Entry 4BXF (X-ray diffraction, 2.05 A resolution); this record covers chains A and C of the 4 polymer chains in the assembly.

Chain A:
Protein: Bifunctional lysine-specific demethylase and histidyl-hydroxylase mina
Source organism: Homo sapiens
Notes: EC 1.14.11.-; fragment: catalytic domain, residues 26-465
UniProt: Q8IUF8 (MINA_HUMAN); residues 26-465 here = UniProt positions 26-465
Amino-acid sequence (442 residues; each row starts with the number of its first residue):
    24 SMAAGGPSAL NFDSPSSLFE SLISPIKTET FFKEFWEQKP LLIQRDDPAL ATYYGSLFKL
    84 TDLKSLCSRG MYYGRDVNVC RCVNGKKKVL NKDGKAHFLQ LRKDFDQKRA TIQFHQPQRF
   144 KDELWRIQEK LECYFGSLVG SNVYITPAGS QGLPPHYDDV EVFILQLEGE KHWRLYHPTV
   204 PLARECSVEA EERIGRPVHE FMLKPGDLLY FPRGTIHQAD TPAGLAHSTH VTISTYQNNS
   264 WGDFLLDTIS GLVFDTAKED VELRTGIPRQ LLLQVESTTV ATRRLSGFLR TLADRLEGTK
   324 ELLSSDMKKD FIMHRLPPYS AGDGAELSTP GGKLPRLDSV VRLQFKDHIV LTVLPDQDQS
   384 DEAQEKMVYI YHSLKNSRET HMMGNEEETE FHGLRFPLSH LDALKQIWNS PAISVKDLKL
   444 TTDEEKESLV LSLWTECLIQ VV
Not modelled in the structure: 24-29, 379-385, 409-412
Sequence notes: expression tag (24-25); engineered mutation C209 (Tyr in Q8IUF8)
Bound ions: Mn2+: H179, D181, H240 (together with 2-oxoglutaric acid)
Ligand contacts: 2-oxoglutaric acid (AKG): Y167, G175, L176, H179, D181, I187, K194, W196, H240, A242, H253, T255
Reported in the primary citation:
  - binding site for 2-oxoglutaric acid: K194, H253, T255
  - mutagenesis - Y209C (4-fold): increased catalytic activity with 60S ribosomal protein L27A (chain C)
  - mutagenesis - D333A: abolished catalytic activity on native rpL27a
  - conformationally variable residues (side-chain flip): D333
  - mutagenesis - M405A: decreased catalytic activity with 60S ribosomal protein L27A (chain C)
  - mutagenesis - R313E: decreased catalytic activity
  - self-association interface (contacts with another copy of this molecule); pairs are residue here / residue on that copy: W264-I290 (hydrophobic contact), W264-P291 (hydrophobic contact), W264-R307 (cation-pi contact), L308-F267 (hydrophobic contact), L308-L268 (hydrophobic contact), L308-T271 (hydrophobic contact), L312-I272, R313-E320 (salt bridge), R313-D317 (salt bridge), E324-S300, K331-Q297, L308, L312
  - contacts within the chain: W264-F267 (hydrophobic contact), W264-L268 (hydrophobic contact)

Chain C:
Protein: 60S ribosomal protein L27A
UniProt: P46776 (RL27A_HUMAN); residue numbers follow UniProt; this construct covers 32-50
Amino-acid sequence (19 residues; numbered 32 to 50; the number before each row is that of its first residue):
    32 RGNAGCLHHH RINFDKYHP
Not modelled in the structure: 32-35, 45-50
Sequence notes: engineered mutation C37 (Gly in P46776)

How chain A and chain C interact:
Disulfides between the chains: C209(A)-C37(C)
Residue-residue contacts (38):
  R98(A) - I43(C)
  N101(A) - H40(C)
  Q136(A) - L38(C)  hydrogen bond (side chain-backbone)
  Q136(A) - H39(C)
  Q136(A) - H40(C)  hydrogen bond
  H138(A) - H40(C)  hydrogen bond
  H138(A) - I43(C)
  Q139(A) - H40(C)  hydrogen bond (side chain-backbone)
  Q139(A) - H41(C)  hydrogen bond (side chain-backbone)
  Q139(A) - I43(C)
  L161(A) - H41(C)
  L161(A) - R42(C)
  G163(A) - H41(C)
  N165(A) - H39(C)
  N165(A) - H40(C)  hydrogen bond (side chain-backbone)
  Y167(A) - H39(C)  hydrogen bond
  L176(A) - L38(C)  hydrophobic
  H179(A) - L38(C)
  D181(A) - C37(C)  hydrogen bond
  D181(A) - L38(C)
  D181(A) - H39(C)  hydrogen bond (side chain-backbone)
  D182(A) - C37(C)
  V183(A) - H39(C)
  V183(A) - H41(C)
  C209(A) - C37(C)  disulfide
  T255(A) - H39(C)
  S257(A) - H39(C)  hydrogen bond
  S257(A) - H41(C)  hydrogen bond
  T258(A) - H41(C)
  Q260(A) - H41(C)
  D333(A) - R42(C)  salt bridge
  H337(A) - R42(C)  hydrogen bond
  M405(A) - H41(C)
  M405(A) - R42(C)
  M405(A) - I43(C)  hydrogen bond (backbone-backbone)
  M406(A) - I43(C)
  G407(A) - I43(C)  hydrogen bond (backbone-backbone)
  G407(A) - N44(C)
Other interface residues (no listed pair), chain A (28 interface residues in all): V162, S164, P177, V211
Other interface residues (no listed pair), chain C (9 interface residues in all): G36
The authors on this interface:
  - residue pairs: Q136(A)-H39(C), N165(A)-H39(C) (hydrogen bond), Y167(A)-H39(C) (hydrogen bond), L176(A)-L38(C) (hydrophobic contact), S257(A)-H39(C) (hydrogen bond), D333(A)-R42(C) (salt bridge)
  - interface residues, chain A: M405(A), M406(A)

In short:
28 residues of chain A and 9 residues of chain C are in contact; the contacts include 1 disulfide bond, 14
hydrogen bonds and 1 salt bridge. Polar pairs include D333(A)-R42(C), Q136(A)-L38(C) and Q136(A)-H40(C). The
authors report a contact between Q136(A) and H39(C); hydrogen bonds between N165(A) and H39(C), Y167(A) and
H39(C) and S257(A) and H39(C); a hydrophobic contact between L176(A) and L38(C). From the paper: a binding
site for 2-oxoglutaric acid at K194(A), H253(A) and T255(A); Y209C of chain A increases catalytic activity
with 60S ribosomal protein L27A (chain C); 4 substitutions were tested in all.
Chain A is Bifunctional lysine-specific demethylase and histidyl-hydroxylase mina (Homo sapiens) and chain C
is 60S ribosomal protein L27A; the structure, 60S ribosomal protein L27A histidine hydroxylase (MINA53 Y209C)
in complex with MN(II), 2-oxoglutarate (2OG) and 60S ..., was determined by X-ray diffraction (same
publication as 4CCM, 4CCN, 4CCO and 4CUG).
